PDB entry 5U0K | X-ray diffraction, 2.55 A resolution | chains A and F

[Chain A (and F)]
Name: Glutaminase liver isoform, mitochondrial
Organism: Homo sapiens
Notes: EC 3.5.1.2; chain F of this document is another copy of the same molecule, construct and numbering; everything in this record applies to it too
UniProtKB: Q9UI32 (GLSL_HUMAN); residues 485-602 here = UniProt positions 485-602
Sequence (141 residues; row label = number of the first residue in the row):
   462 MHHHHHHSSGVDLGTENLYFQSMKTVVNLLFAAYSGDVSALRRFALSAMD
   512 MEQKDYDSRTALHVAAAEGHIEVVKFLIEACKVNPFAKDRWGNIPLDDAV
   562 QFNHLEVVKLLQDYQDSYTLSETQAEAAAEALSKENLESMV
Disordered / not traced: 462-482, 581-602 (chain F: 462-485, 581-602)
Construct notes: initiating methionine (462); expression tag (463-484)

[Chain A / chain F interface]
Contacting residue pairs (32; chain A residue first):
  Met484(A) - Phe492(F)  hydrophobic
  Val488(A) - Val488(F)  hydrophobic
  Val488(A) - Tyr517(F)  hydrophobic
  Leu491(A) - Tyr517(F)
  Phe492(A) - Tyr517(F)  hydrophobic
  Tyr495(A) - Tyr517(F)
  Asp516(A) - Tyr517(F)  hydrogen bond
  Tyr517(A) - Val488(F)
  Tyr517(A) - Leu491(F)
  Tyr517(A) - Tyr495(F)
  Tyr517(A) - Asp516(F)  hydrogen bond
  Tyr517(A) - Tyr517(F)
  Tyr517(A) - Val525(F)  hydrophobic
  Asp518(A) - Arg520(F)  salt bridge
  Arg520(A) - Asp518(F)  salt bridge
  Arg520(A) - Arg551(F)
  Arg520(A) - Trp552(F)
  Val525(A) - Tyr517(F)  hydrophobic
  Val525(A) - Arg551(F)
  Ala528(A) - Arg551(F)
  Glu529(A) - Arg551(F)  salt bridge
  Arg551(A) - Arg520(F)
  Arg551(A) - Ala528(F)
  Arg551(A) - Glu529(F)  salt bridge
  Arg551(A) - Phe563(F)
  Trp552(A) - Arg520(F)
  Trp552(A) - Trp552(F)  hydrophobic
  Trp552(A) - Asp559(F)  hydrogen bond
  Trp552(A) - Gln562(F)
  Asp559(A) - Trp552(F)  hydrogen bond
  Gln562(A) - Trp552(F)
  Phe563(A) - Arg551(F)
Also at the interface, not in a pair above, chain F (17 interface residues in all): Val487

[Overview]
Chain A and chain F each contribute 17 residues to their interface; the contacts include 4 hydrogen bonds and
4 salt bridges. Among the polar pairs are Asp518(A)-Arg520(F), Glu529(A)-Arg551(F) and Asp516(A)-Tyr517(F).
Chain A and chain F are both Glutaminase liver isoform, mitochondrial (Homo sapiens); the structure,
C-terminal ankyrin repeats from human liver-type glutaminase (GAB/LGA), was determined by X-ray diffraction
together with 5U0I, 5U0J and 5UQE from the same study.
